3OQM - chains A and C of the 6 polymer chains in the assembly; structure by X-ray diffraction, 2.96 A resolution.

Chain A (and C):
Protein: Catabolite control protein A
Organism: Bacillus subtilis
Notes: chain C of this document is another copy of the same molecule, construct and numbering; everything in this record applies to it too
UniProtKB: P25144 (CCPA_BACSU); residues 2-334 here correspond to UniProt positions 1-333 (UniProt number = residue number - 1)
Sequence (339 residues; each row starts with the number of its first residue):
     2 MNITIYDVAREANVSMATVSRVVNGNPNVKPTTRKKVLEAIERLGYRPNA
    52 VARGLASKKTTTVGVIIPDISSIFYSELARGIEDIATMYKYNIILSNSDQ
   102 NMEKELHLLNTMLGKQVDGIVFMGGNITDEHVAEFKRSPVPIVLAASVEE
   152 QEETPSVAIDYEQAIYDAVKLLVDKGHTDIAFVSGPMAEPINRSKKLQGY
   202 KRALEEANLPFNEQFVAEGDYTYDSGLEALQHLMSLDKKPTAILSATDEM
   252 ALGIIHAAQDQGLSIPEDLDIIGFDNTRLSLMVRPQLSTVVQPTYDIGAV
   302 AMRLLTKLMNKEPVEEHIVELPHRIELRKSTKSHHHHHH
Not modelled in the structure: 334-340
Differences from the reference sequence: expression tag (335-340)
Reported in the primary citation:
  - binding site for the 16-nt DNA strand: I6, Y7, S16, M17, A18, R22, N29, A53, L56, A57
  - specificity-determining residues: R22, L56
  - binding site for the 16-nt DNA strand: N29

Interface between chain A and chain C:
Contacting residue pairs - 83 pairs, chain A then chain C:
  R48(A) - L114(C)
  R48(A) - R138(C)  hydrogen bond (side chain-backbone)
  R48(A) - P140(C)
  P49(A) - G115(C)
  N50(A) - G115(C)
  N50(A) - Q117(C)
  A51(A) - G115(C)  hydrogen bond (backbone-backbone)
  A51(A) - K116(C)
  V52(A) - V52(C)
  V52(A) - L56(C)
  V52(A) - K116(C)
  V52(A) - Q117(C)
  L56(A) - V52(C)
  L56(A) - L56(C)  hydrophobic
  T61(A) - V52(C)
  T61(A) - K116(C)  hydrogen bond (backbone-side chain)
  T62(A) - K116(C)  hydrogen bond
  T63(A) - K116(C)
  D70(A) - R81(C)  salt bridge
  I71(A) - I71(C)  hydrophobic
  I71(A) - S77(C)
  S72(A) - S77(C)
  S72(A) - E78(C)
  S77(A) - I71(C)
  S77(A) - S72(C)
  E78(A) - S72(C)
  R81(A) - D70(C)  salt bridge
  R81(A) - N98(C)
  R81(A) - D100(C)  salt bridge
  E84(A) - L96(C)
  E84(A) - S97(C)
  E84(A) - N98(C)  hydrogen bond (side chain-backbone)
  T88(A) - K105(C)
  N93(A) - I95(C)
  N93(A) - S97(C)
  N93(A) - T112(C)
  N93(A) - K116(C)
  I94(A) - I94(C)
  I94(A) - I95(C)
  I94(A) - L96(C)
  I95(A) - N93(C)
  I95(A) - I94(C)
  L96(A) - E84(C)
  L96(A) - I94(C)  hydrogen bond (backbone-backbone)
  S97(A) - E84(C)
  N98(A) - R81(C)
  N98(A) - E84(C)
  D100(A) - R81(C)  salt bridge
  N111(A) - R48(C)
  T112(A) - N93(C)
  L114(A) - R48(C)
  G115(A) - R48(C)
  G115(A) - P49(C)
  G115(A) - N50(C)
  G115(A) - A51(C)  hydrogen bond (backbone-backbone)
  K116(A) - A51(C)
  K116(A) - V52(C)
  K116(A) - T61(C)  hydrogen bond (side chain-backbone)
  K116(A) - T62(C)  hydrogen bond
  K116(A) - T63(C)  hydrogen bond
  K116(A) - N93(C)
  Q117(A) - N50(C)  hydrogen bond
  Y224(A) - L282(C)
  Y224(A) - M283(C)  hydrophobic
  Y224(A) - R285(C)  hydrogen bond
  E250(A) - R279(C)  salt bridge
  E250(A) - M283(C)
  H257(A) - M283(C)
  H257(A) - V284(C)
  H257(A) - R285(C)
  D261(A) - R285(C)  salt bridge
  R279(A) - Y224(C)
  R279(A) - E250(C)  salt bridge
  L280(A) - M283(C)  hydrophobic
  L282(A) - Y224(C)
  M283(A) - Y224(C)  hydrophobic
  M283(A) - E250(C)
  M283(A) - L253(C)  hydrophobic
  M283(A) - H257(C)
  M283(A) - L280(C)  hydrophobic
  R285(A) - Y224(C)  hydrogen bond
  R285(A) - H257(C)  hydrogen bond
  R285(A) - D261(C)  salt bridge
Other interface residues (no listed pair), chain A (47 interface residues in all): A53, G55, P69, A80, P140, L228, L253, V284
Other interface residues (no listed pair), chain C (48 interface residues in all): N3, A53, G55, A80, E135, L228

Summary:
The interface between chain A and chain C involves 47 residues on one side and 48 on the other; the contacts
include 14 hydrogen bonds and 8 salt bridges. Among the polar pairs are D70(A)-R81(C), R81(A)-D100(C) and
E250(A)-R279(C). From the paper: a binding site for the 16-nt DNA strand at I6(A), Y7(A) and S16(A) among
others; specificity determinants R22(A) and L56(A).
Chain A and chain C are both Catabolite control protein A (Bacillus subtilis); the structure, structure of
ccpa-hpr-ser46p-ackA2 complex, was determined by X-ray diffraction (same publication as 3OQO and 3OQN).
